4KNY - chains B and Y of the 4 polymer chains in the assembly; structure by X-ray diffraction, 2.94 A resolution.

Chain B:
Molecule: KDP operon transcriptional regulatory protein KdpE
From: Escherichia coli
UniProtKB: P21866 (KDPE_ECOLI); numbering as in UniProt (aligned over 3-225)
Chain sequence (227 residues; each row starts with the number of its first residue; numbers below 1 keep their minus sign (Gly-1 is residue -1)):
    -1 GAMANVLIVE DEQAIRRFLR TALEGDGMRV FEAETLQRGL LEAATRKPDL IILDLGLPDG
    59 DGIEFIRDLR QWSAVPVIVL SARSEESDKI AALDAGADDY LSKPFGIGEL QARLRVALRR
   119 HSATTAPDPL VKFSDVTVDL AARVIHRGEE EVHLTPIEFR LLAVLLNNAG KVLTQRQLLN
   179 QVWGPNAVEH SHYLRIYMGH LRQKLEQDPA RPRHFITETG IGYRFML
Disordered / not traced: -1
Sequence notes: expression tag (-1 to 2)
From the paper describing this entry:
  - mutagenesis - Q69A, E149A, E216A, R222A: increased signaling
  - mutagenesis - E216A: increased binding to Promoter DNA (chain Y)
  - mutagenesis - D52E: abolished signaling
  - mutagenesis - Q69E, Q69R: unchanged signaling
  - mutagenesis - D126A, H151A, K169A: decreased signaling
  - mutagenesis - D52A: abolished signaling in response to co-expressing histidine kinase KdpD
  - mutagenesis - D52A: unchanged signaling in response to overexpressed
  - post-translational modification sites: Asp52 (citing earlier work)
  - mutagenesis - D66A, W70A, R141A, R158A: decreased signaling in response to K+-limiting conditions
  - mutagenesis - E149A, R222A: unchanged binding to Promoter DNA (chain Y)

Chain Y:
Molecule: Promoter DNA
Sequence (30 nucleotides; each row starts with the number of its first residue):
     1 CATTTTTATA CTTTTTTTAC ACCCCGCCCG
Disordered / not traced: 25-30

Chain B / chain Y interface:
Pairs across the interface (13; chain B residue first):
  His151(B) with DT14(Y), salt bridge to the phosphate
  Thr153(B) with DT14(Y), sugar contact; DT15(Y), hydrogen bond to the phosphate
  Pro154(B) with DT14(Y), phosphate contact; DT15(Y), phosphate contact
  Ile155(B) with DT15(Y), hydrogen bond to the phosphate; DT16(Y), phosphate contact
  Trp181(B) with DT16(Y), hydrogen bond to the phosphate
  His190(B) with DT18(Y), hydrogen bond to the base; DA19(Y), base contact
  Tyr191(B) with DT16(Y), sugar contact; DT17(Y), hydrogen bond to the phosphate
  Tyr195(B) with DT15(Y), hydrogen bond to the phosphate
Other interface residues (no listed pair), chain B (9 interface residues in all): His188

Overview:
Chain B and chain Y form an interface of 9 and 6 residues respectively, with 6 hydrogen bonds and 1 salt
bridge. Polar contacts include His190(B)-DT18(Y), Thr153(B)-DT15(Y) and Ile155(B)-DT15(Y). The paper reports
that Q69A, E149A and E216A of chain B, among others, increase signaling; a modification site at Asp52(B); 15
substitutions were tested in all.
Here chain B is KDP operon transcriptional regulatory protein KdpE (Escherichia coli) and chain Y is Promoter
DNA. Entry 4KNY (Crystal structure of the response regulator KdpE complexed to DNA in an active-like
conformation) was determined by X-ray diffraction (same publication as 4KFC and 4L85).
